Entry 6EN0 (X-ray diffraction, 2.80 A resolution); this record covers chains A and C of the 4 polymer chains in the assembly.

# Chain A
Name: Int protein
Source organism: Enterococcus faecalis
UniProt: Q7BP35 (Q7BP35_ENTFL); residues 82-397 here = UniProt positions 82-397
Sequence (317 residues; row label = number of the first residue in the row):
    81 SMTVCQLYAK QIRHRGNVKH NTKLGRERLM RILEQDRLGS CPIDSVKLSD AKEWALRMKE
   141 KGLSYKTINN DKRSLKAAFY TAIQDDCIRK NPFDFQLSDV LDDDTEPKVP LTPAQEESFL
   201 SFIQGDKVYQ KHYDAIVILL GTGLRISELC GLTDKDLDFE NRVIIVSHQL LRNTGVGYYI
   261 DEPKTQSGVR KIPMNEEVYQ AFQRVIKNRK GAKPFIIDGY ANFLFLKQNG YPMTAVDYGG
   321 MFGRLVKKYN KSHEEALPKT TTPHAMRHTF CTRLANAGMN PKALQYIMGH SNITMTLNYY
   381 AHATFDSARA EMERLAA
Not modelled in the structure: 262-268, 395-397
Sequence notes: expression tag (81)
From the paper describing this entry:
  - binding site for the 44-nt DNA strand (chain C): Arg225
  - mutagenesis - R225K: abolished catalytic activity
  - catalytic residues: Arg225, Tyr379, Tyr380
  - mutagenesis - R153A, R153A/Y160A: decreased catalytic activity on strand exchange
  - mutagenesis - R153A, R153A/Y160A: decreased catalytic activity on excision
  - mutagenesis - R153A/Y160A: unchanged catalytic activity
  - mutagenesis - Y379F, Y380F: unchanged catalytic activity on cleave DNA
  - mutagenesis - Y379F/Y380F: abolished catalytic activity on cleave DNA
  - mutagenesis - Y380F: abolished catalytic activity on strand exchange
  - mutagenesis - Y379F: unchanged catalytic activity on strand exchange
  - mutagenesis - Y379F/Y380F: abolished catalytic activity on suicide CI5 DNA

# Chain C
Molecule: 44-nt DNA strand
Sequence (44 nucleotides; each row starts with the number of its first residue; numbers below 1 keep their minus sign (DT-19 is residue -19)):
   -19 TGCGATAACC TAAAATTTTA TAGCAAAATT ATATGGGATT TTAG
Not modelled in the structure: -19 to -16, 21-24

# How chain A and chain C interact
Contacting residue pairs (35):
  Arg108(A) with DA-5(C), hydrogen bond to the base; DT-4(C), hydrogen bond to the base
  Arg111(A) with DA-6(C), salt bridge to the phosphate
  Gly142(A) with DT-4(C), phosphate contact
  Leu143(A) with DT-4(C), phosphate contact
  Ser144(A) with DT-4(C), hydrogen bond to the phosphate; DT-3(C), phosphate contact
  Lys146(A) with DT-3(C), phosphate contact; DT-2(C), base contact; DT-1(C), base contact
  Thr147(A) with DT-4(C), hydrogen bond to the phosphate; DT-3(C), base contact
  Asn150(A) with DT-3(C), hydrogen bond to the base; DT-2(C), hydrogen bond to the base
  Arg153(A) with DA0(C), base contact
  Thr185(A) with DT-3(C), phosphate contact
  Lys188(A) with DT-2(C), phosphate contact
  Val208(A) with DC-11(C), phosphate contact
  Tyr209(A) with DA-12(C), phosphate contact
  Arg225(A) with DT-1(C), salt bridge to the phosphate
  Arg252(A) with DA-8(C), salt bridge to the phosphate
  Thr254(A) with DA-8(C), hydrogen bond to the phosphate
  Lys307(A) with DT-9(C), salt bridge to the phosphate
  Gln308(A) with DC-10(C), phosphate contact
  Val316(A) with DT-9(C), base contact
  Asp317(A) with DC-10(C), phosphate contact
  Lys331(A) with DA-13(C), salt bridge to the phosphate
  His344(A) with DT-2(C), sugar contact; DT-1(C), phosphate contact
  Arg347(A) with DT-1(C), salt bridge to the phosphate
  His348(A) with DT-2(C), salt bridge to the phosphate
  His370(A) with DA0(C), phosphate contact
  Ser371(A) with DA0(C), hydrogen bond to the phosphate; DT1(C), phosphate contact
  Tyr379(A) with DT-1(C), phosphate contact
Also at the interface, not in a pair above, chain A (34 interface residues in all): Tyr160, Asn309, Arg324, Lys328, Gly369, Asn372, Met375
Also at the interface, not in a pair above, chain C (16 interface residues in all): DA-7, DC4

# Summary
34 residues of chain A face 16 of chain C across their interface; the contacts include 8 hydrogen bonds and 7
salt bridges. Among the polar pairs are Arg108(A)-DA-5(C), Arg108(A)-DT-4(C) and Asn150(A)-DT-3(C). The paper
reports catalytic residues Arg225(A), Tyr379(A) and Tyr380(A); R153A and R153A/Y160A of chain A reduce
catalytic activity on strand exchange; 6 substitutions were tested in all.
Chain A is Int protein (Enterococcus faecalis) and chain C is a 44-nt DNA strand; the structure, Structure of
the Tn1549 transposon Integrase (aa 82-397) in complex with circular intermediate DNA (CI5-DNA), was
determined by X-ray diffraction (same publication as 6EMY, 6EMZ, 6EN1 and 6EN2).
